Entry 7BDV (X-ray diffraction, 2.02 A resolution); this record covers chains B and F of the 3 polymer chains in the assembly.

[Chain B]
Protein: Can2
Source organism: Sulfobacillus thermosulfidooxidans
UniProtKB: A0A8I3AZU2 (A0A8I3AZU2_SULTH); numbering as in UniProt (aligned over 1-366)
Sequence (366 residues; row label = number of the first residue in the row):
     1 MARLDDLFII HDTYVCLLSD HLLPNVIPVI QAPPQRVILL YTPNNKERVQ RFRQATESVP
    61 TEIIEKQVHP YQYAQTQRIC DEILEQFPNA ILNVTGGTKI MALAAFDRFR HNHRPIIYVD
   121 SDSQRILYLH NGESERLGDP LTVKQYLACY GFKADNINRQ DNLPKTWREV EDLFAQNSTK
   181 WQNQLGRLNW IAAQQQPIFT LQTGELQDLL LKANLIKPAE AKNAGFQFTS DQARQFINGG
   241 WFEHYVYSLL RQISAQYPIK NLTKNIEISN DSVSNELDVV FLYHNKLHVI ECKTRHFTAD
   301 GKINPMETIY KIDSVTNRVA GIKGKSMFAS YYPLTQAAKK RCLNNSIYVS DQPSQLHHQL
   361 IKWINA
Disordered / not traced: 1-10, 157-163, 221-224, 299-301
Modified residues: Mse1 (selenomethionine); Mse101, Mse306, Mse327 (selenomethionine; parent Met)
From the paper describing this entry:
  - mutagenesis - E276A/D278A: abolished catalytic activity
  - catalytic residues: Glu276, Asp278
  - binding site for Cyclic tetraadenosine monophosphate (cA4) (chain F): Ser19, Asp20, His21, Thr42, Lys99, Tyr118, Ser121

[Chain F]
Molecule: Cyclic tetraadenosine monophosphate (cA4)
Sequence (4 nucleotides; each row starts with the number of its first residue):
     4 A
     1 AAA

[Interface between chain B and chain F]
Contacting residue pairs - 23 pairs, chain B then chain F:
  Leu18(B) - A1(F)  base contact
  Ser19(B) - A1(F)  base contact
  Ser19(B) - A2(F)  hydrogen bond to the phosphate
  Asp20(B) - A1(F)  hydrogen bond to the sugar
  Asp20(B) - A2(F)  hydrogen bond to the phosphate
  His21(B) - A2(F)  hydrogen bond to the phosphate
  Leu23(B) - A2(F)  base contact
  Pro24(B) - A2(F)  sugar contact
  Thr42(B) - A1(F)  hydrogen bond to the base
  Arg48(B) - A1(F)  base contact
  Pro70(B) - A1(F)  base contact
  Tyr71(B) - A1(F)  base contact
  Thr95(B) - A2(F)  sugar contact
  Gly97(B) - A1(F)  sugar contact
  Thr98(B) - A1(F)  sugar contact
  Lys99(B) - A1(F)  salt bridge to the phosphate
  Lys99(B) - A4(F)  phosphate contact
  Tyr118(B) - A2(F)  phosphate contact
  Tyr118(B) - A3(F)  hydrogen bond to the phosphate
  Val119(B) - A2(F)  base contact
  Ser121(B) - A2(F)  hydrogen bond to the base
  Ile322(B) - A2(F)  base contact
  Lys323(B) - A2(F)  base contact
Other interface residues (no listed pair), chain B (22 interface residues in all): Asn45, Mse101, Tyr150

[Summary]
The interface between chain B and chain F involves 22 residues on one side and 4 on the other; the contacts
include 7 hydrogen bonds and 1 salt bridge. Among the polar pairs are Thr42(B)-A1(F), Ser121(B)-A2(F) and
Asp20(B)-A1(F). The paper reports catalytic residues Glu276(B) and Asp278(B); E276A/D278A of chain B abolish
catalytic activity.
Here chain B is Can2 (Sulfobacillus thermosulfidooxidans) and chain F is Cyclic tetraadenosine monophosphate
(cA4). Entry 7BDV (Structure of Can2 from Sulfobacillus thermosulfidooxidans in complex with cyclic
tetra-adenylate (cA4)) was determined by X-ray diffraction.
